6SJG - chains B and X of the 4 polymer chains in the assembly; structure by electron microscopy, 3.80 A resolution.

[Chain B]
Molecule: RecBCD enzyme subunit RecB
Organism: Escherichia coli
Notes: EC 3.1.11.5
UniProt: P08394 (RECB_ECOLI); residue numbers follow UniProt; this construct covers 1-1180
Amino-acid sequence (1181 residues; numbered 0 to 1180; the number before each row is that of its first residue; numbering starts at 0):
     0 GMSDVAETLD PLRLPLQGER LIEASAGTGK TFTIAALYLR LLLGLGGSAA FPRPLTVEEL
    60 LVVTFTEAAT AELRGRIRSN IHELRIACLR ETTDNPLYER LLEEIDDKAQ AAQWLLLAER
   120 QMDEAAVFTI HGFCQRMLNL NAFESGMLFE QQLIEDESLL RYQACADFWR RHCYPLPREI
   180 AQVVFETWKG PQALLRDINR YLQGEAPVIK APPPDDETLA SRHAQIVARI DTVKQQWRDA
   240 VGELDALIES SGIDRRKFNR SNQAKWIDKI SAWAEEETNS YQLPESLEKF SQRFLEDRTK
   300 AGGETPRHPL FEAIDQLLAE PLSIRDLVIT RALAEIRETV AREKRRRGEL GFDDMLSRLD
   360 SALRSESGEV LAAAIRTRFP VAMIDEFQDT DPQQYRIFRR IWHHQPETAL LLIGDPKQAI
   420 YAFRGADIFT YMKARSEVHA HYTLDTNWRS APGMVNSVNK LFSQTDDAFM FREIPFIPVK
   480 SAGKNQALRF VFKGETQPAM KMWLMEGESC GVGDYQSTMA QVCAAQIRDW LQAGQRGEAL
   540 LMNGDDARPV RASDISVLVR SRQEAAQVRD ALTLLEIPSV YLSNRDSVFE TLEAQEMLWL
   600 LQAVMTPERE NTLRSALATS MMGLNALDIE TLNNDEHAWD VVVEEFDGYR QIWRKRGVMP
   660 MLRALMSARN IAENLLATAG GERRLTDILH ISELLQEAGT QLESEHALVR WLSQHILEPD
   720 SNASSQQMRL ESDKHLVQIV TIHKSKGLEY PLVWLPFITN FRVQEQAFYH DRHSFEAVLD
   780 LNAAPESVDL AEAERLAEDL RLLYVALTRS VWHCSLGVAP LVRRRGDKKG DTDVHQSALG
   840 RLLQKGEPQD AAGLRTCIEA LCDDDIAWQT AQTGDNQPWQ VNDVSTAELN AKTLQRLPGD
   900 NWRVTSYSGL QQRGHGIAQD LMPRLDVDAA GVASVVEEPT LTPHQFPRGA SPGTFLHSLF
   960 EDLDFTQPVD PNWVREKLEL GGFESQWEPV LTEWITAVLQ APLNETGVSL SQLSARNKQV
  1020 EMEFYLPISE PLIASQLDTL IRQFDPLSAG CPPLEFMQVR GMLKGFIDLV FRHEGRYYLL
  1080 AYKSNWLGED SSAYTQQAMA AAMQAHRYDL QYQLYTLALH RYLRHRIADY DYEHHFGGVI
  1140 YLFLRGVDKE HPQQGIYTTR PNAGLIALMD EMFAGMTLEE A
Unresolved in the structure: 0-4, 290-303, 911-937, 1175-1180
Construct notes: expression tag (0); engineered mutation Ala1080 (Asp in P08394)
Curated features (UniProtKB/Swiss-Prot):
  - DNA-binding region: Ile252 to Arg254, Val511, Gly512, Ser560, Arg561, Arg761
  - binding site (ATP): Ala23 to Thr30, Trp447
  - binding site (Mg(2+)): His956, Asp1067, Tyr1081
  - mutagenesis: Lys29 (K29Q: Subunit loses ATPase and 3'-5' helicase activity, holoenzyme has 3-5 fold less helicase activity, 20-fold less processivity), Tyr803 (Y803H: Large decrease in recombination, loss of Chi hotspot activity, decreased RecB helicase rate, retains nuclease activity but not Chi-sequence specificity, does not load RecA), Val804 (V804E: Large decrease in recombination, loss of Chi hotspot activity, decreased RecB helicase rate, retains nuclease activity but not Chi-sequence specificity, does not load RecA), Thr807 (T807I: In recB-2109; absence of nuclease modification at Chi sites), Asp1067 (D1067A: Subunit loses nuclease activity)

[Chain X]
Molecule: Forked DNA substrate
Sequence (85 nucleotides; numbered 1 to 90; 5 numbers in that range are skipped by the numbering (no residue carries them; nothing is unmodelled there); the number before each row is that of its first residue):
     1 TTTTTTTTTT TTTTTGAGCG ACTGCACTAC AAC
    39 AGAACCATGG TTCTGTTGTA GTGCAGTCGC TCTTTTTTTT TTTTTTTTTT TT
Unresolved in the structure: 1-3, 39-52, 77-90

[Interface between chain B and chain X]
Contacting residue pairs - 38 pairs, chain B then chain X:
  Phe64(B) - DT74(X)  sugar contact
  Phe64(B) - DT75(X)  sugar contact
  Glu66(B) - DT75(X)  phosphate contact
  Thr128(B) - DT75(X)  hydrogen bond to the phosphate
  Thr128(B) - DT76(X)  hydrogen bond to the phosphate
  His130(B) - DT75(X)  sugar contact
  Gly131(B) - DT76(X)  phosphate contact
  Leu152(B) - DT76(X)  sugar contact
  Ser250(B) - DT60(X)  sugar contact
  Asp253(B) - DA29(X)  phosphate contact
  Arg254(B) - DG61(X)  hydrogen bond to the phosphate
  Arg254(B) - DC62(X)  salt bridge to the phosphate
  Asn258(B) - DC62(X)  phosphate contact
  Tyr280(B) - DG61(X)  hydrogen bond to the phosphate
  Tyr280(B) - DC62(X)  phosphate contact
  Phe351(B) - DT75(X)  stacking on the base
  Phe422(B) - DT72(X)  stacking on the base
  Phe422(B) - DT73(X)  base contact
  Arg423(B) - DT73(X)  base contact
  Arg423(B) - DT74(X)  base contact
  Val511(B) - DT69(X)  phosphate contact
  Arg559(B) - DT71(X)  hydrogen bond to the base
  Ser560(B) - DT71(X)  phosphate contact
  Arg561(B) - DT72(X)  salt bridge to the phosphate
  Arg584(B) - DT72(X)  salt bridge to the phosphate
  Arg584(B) - DT73(X)  salt bridge to the phosphate
  Thr740(B) - DT72(X)  phosphate contact
  His742(B) - DT72(X)  base contact
  Lys743(B) - DT73(X)  phosphate contact
  Lys743(B) - DT74(X)  salt bridge to the phosphate
  Arg761(B) - DC70(X)  salt bridge to the phosphate
  Arg761(B) - DT71(X)  salt bridge to the phosphate
  Arg823(B) - DA21(X)  salt bridge to the phosphate
  Arg824(B) - DG20(X)  sugar contact
  Arg824(B) - DA21(X)  sugar contact
  Arg824(B) - DG67(X)  base contact
  Gly825(B) - DA21(X)  sugar contact
  Asp826(B) - DC22(X)  phosphate contact
Also at the interface, not in a pair above, chain B (31 interface residues in all): Glu154, Ile252, Gln562, Ser582
Also at the interface, not in a pair above, chain X (19 interface residues in all): DC27, DT28, DG59

[Summary]
31 residues of chain B face 19 of chain X across their interface; the contacts include 5 hydrogen bonds, 8
salt bridges and 2 aromatic stacking contacts. Polar pairs include Arg559(B)-DT71(X), Thr128(B)-DT75(X) and
Thr128(B)-DT76(X).
Chain B is RecBCD enzyme subunit RecB (Escherichia coli) and chain X is Forked DNA substrate; the structure,
Cryo-EM structure of the RecBCD no Chi negative control complex, was determined by electron microscopy,
deposited together with 6SJB, 6SJE, 6SJF, 6T2U and 6T2V.
